PDB entry 2W72 | X-ray diffraction, 1.07 A resolution | chains A and B of the 4 polymer chains in the assembly

== Chain A ==
Molecule: Human hemoglobin A
From: Homo sapiens
Notes: fragment: chain alpha, residues 2-142
Reference sequence: P69905 (HBA_HUMAN); residues 1-141 here correspond to UniProt positions 2-142 (UniProt number = residue number + 1)
Sequence (141 residues; row label = number of the first residue in the row):
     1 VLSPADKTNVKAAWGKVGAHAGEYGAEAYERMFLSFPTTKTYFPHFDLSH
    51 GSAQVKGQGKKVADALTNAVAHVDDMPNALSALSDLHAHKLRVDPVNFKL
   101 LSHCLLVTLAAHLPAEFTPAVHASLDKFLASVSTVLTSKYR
Sequence notes: engineered mutation Y29 (Leu30 in P69905), Q58 (His59 in P69905)
Swiss-Prot annotation at these positions:
  - binding site (heme b): H87
  - site: T8, N9 (Microbial infection: Cleavage), K11 (Not glycated), A13, W14 (Microbial infection: Cleavage), Y24, G25 (Microbial infection: Cleavage), H45, F46 (Microbial infection: Cleavage), D47, L48 (Microbial infection: Cleavage), S52, A53 (Microbial infection: Cleavage), V55, K56 (Microbial infection: Cleavage), K56 (Not glycated), G59, K60 (Microbial infection: Cleavage), K60 (Not glycated), K90 (Not glycated), L91, R92 (Microbial infection: Cleavage), K99 (Not glycated), L106, V107 (Microbial infection: Cleavage), T108, L109 (Microbial infection: Cleavage), V121, H122 (Microbial infection: Cleavage), S133, T134 (Microbial infection: Cleavage)
  - modified residue: S3 (Phosphoserine), K7 (N6-succinyllysine), T8 (Phosphothreonine), K11 (N6-succinyllysine), K16 (N6-acetyllysine), Y24 (Phosphotyrosine), S35 (Phosphoserine), K40 (N6-succinyllysine), S49 (Phosphoserine), S102 (Phosphoserine), T108 (Phosphothreonine), S124 (Phosphoserine), S131 (Phosphoserine), T134 (Phosphothreonine), T137 (Phosphothreonine), S138 (Phosphoserine)
  - glycosylation (N-linked (Glc) (glycation) lysine): K7, K16, K40, K61
Metal / ion sites: heme Fe near H87 (its only coordinating residue here)
Ligand contacts:
  - heme (HEM): Y29, M32, T39, Y42, F43, H45, F46, Q58, K61, V62, A65, L66, L83, L86, H87, L91, V93, N97, F98, L101, L105, V132, L136
  - xenon (XE), molecule 1: A13, L109, L113, E116, F117, V121, L125
  - xenon (XE), molecule 2: W14, V70, L105, L109, L125, F128, L129
  - xenon (XE), molecule 3: W14, A21, Y24, G25, A63, L66, L105, T108, L109
  - xenon (XE), molecule 4: G25, A28, Y29, V62, L66, L101, L105
  - xenon (XE), molecule 5: F33, F43, F46, L48, Q54, V55, Q58
  - xenon (XE), molecule 6: L66, L101, S102, L105, L129

== Chain B ==
Molecule: Human hemoglobin A
From: Homo sapiens
Notes: fragment: chain beta, residues 2-147
Reference sequence: P68871 (HBB_HUMAN); residues 1-146 here correspond to UniProt positions 2-147 (UniProt number = residue number + 1)
Sequence (146 residues; row label = number of the first residue in the row):
     1 MHLTPEEKSAVTALWGKVNVDEVGGEAYGRLLVVYPWTQRFFESFGDLST
    51 PDAVMGNPKVKAQGKKVLGAFSDGLAHLDNLKGTFATLSELHCDKLHVDP
   101 ENFRLLGNVLVCVLAHHFGKEFTPPVQAAYQKVVAGVANALAHKYH
Sequence notes: conflict M1 (Val2 in P69905); engineered mutation Y28 (Leu29 in P68871), Q63 (His64 in P68871)
Swiss-Prot annotation at these positions:
  - binding site ((2R)-2,3-bisphosphoglycerate): H2, K82, H143
  - binding site (heme b): H92
  - site: E7, K8 (Microbial infection: Cleavage), G25, E26 (Microbial infection: Cleavage), G29, R30 (Microbial infection: Cleavage), Y35, P36 (Microbial infection: Cleavage), W37, T38 (Microbial infection: Cleavage), F45, G46 (Microbial infection: Cleavage), D52, A53 (Microbial infection: Cleavage), G56, N57 (Microbial infection: Cleavage), K59 (Not glycated), F71, S72 (Microbial infection: Cleavage), G74, L75 (Microbial infection: Cleavage), K82 (Not glycated), T84, F85 (Microbial infection: Cleavage), H92, C93 (Microbial infection: Cleavage), K95 (Not glycated), R104, L105 (Microbial infection: Cleavage), L110, V111 (Microbial infection: Cleavage), G119, K120 (Microbial infection: Cleavage), F122, T123 (Microbial infection: Cleavage), A128, A129 (Microbial infection: Cleavage) and 2 more in UniProt
  - modified residue: S9 (Phosphoserine), T12 (Phosphothreonine), S44 (Phosphoserine), T50 (Phosphothreonine), K59 (N6-acetyllysine), K82 (N6-acetyllysine), T87 (Phosphothreonine), C93 (S-nitrosocysteine), K144 (N6-acetyllysine)
  - glycosylation (N-linked (Glc) (glycation) lysine): K8, K17, K66, K120, K144
Metal / ion sites: K+ near A62 (its only coordinating residue here); heme Fe near H92 (its only coordinating residue here)
Ligand contacts:
  - heme (HEM): Y28, L31, T38, F41, F42, F45, Q63, K66, V67, A70, F71, F85, L88, L91, H92, L96, V98, N102, F103, L106, L141
  - xenon (XE), molecule 1: G24, A27, Y28, G64, V67, L68, L106
  - xenon (XE), molecule 2: L68, F71, F103, L106, G107, L110, V134, V137, A138

== Chain A / chain B interface ==
Residue-residue contacts (39):
  E30(A) - P124(B)
  R31(A) - F122(B)  hydrogen bond (side chain-backbone)
  R31(A) - T123(B)
  R31(A) - P124(B)
  R31(A) - Q127(B)  hydrogen bond
  L34(A) - P124(B)  hydrophobic
  L34(A) - P125(B)
  L34(A) - A128(B)
  S35(A) - Q127(B)
  S35(A) - A128(B)
  S35(A) - Q131(B)
  F36(A) - Q131(B)
  H103(A) - N108(B)
  H103(A) - V111(B)
  H103(A) - Q131(B)  hydrogen bond
  C104(A) - Q127(B)
  V107(A) - V111(B)  hydrophobic
  V107(A) - A115(B)
  V107(A) - Q127(B)
  A110(A) - C112(B)
  A110(A) - A115(B)
  A110(A) - H116(B)  hydrogen bond (backbone-side chain)
  A111(A) - A115(B)
  A111(A) - G119(B)
  A111(A) - K120(B)
  L113(A) - H116(B)  hydrogen bond (backbone-side chain)
  P114(A) - H116(B)  hydrogen bond (backbone-side chain)
  F117(A) - R30(B)  hydrogen bond (backbone-side chain)
  F117(A) - H116(B)  hydrogen bond (backbone-side chain)
  T118(A) - R30(B)  hydrogen bond (backbone-side chain)
  P119(A) - R30(B)
  P119(A) - V33(B)
  P119(A) - M55(B)  hydrophobic
  H122(A) - R30(B)  hydrogen bond
  H122(A) - V34(B)
  H122(A) - C112(B)
  A123(A) - V34(B)
  D126(A) - V34(B)
  D126(A) - Y35(B)  hydrogen bond
Also at the interface, not in a pair above, chain A (21 interface residues in all): K99, L106, A120
Also at the interface, not in a pair above, chain B (23 interface residues in all): E26, P51, R104, V109

== Overview ==
The interface between chain A and chain B involves 21 residues on one side and 23 on the other; the contacts
include 11 hydrogen bonds. Among the polar pairs are R31(A)-F122(B), R31(A)-Q127(B) and H103(A)-Q131(B).
Ligands of chain A: heme and 6 copies of xenon.
Here chain A is Human hemoglobin A and chain B is Human hemoglobin A, both from Homo sapiens. Entry 2W72
(Deoxygenated structure of a distal site hemoglobin mutant plus xe) was determined by X-ray diffraction,
deposited together with 2W6V and 2W6W.
